Entry 6BGQ (X-ray diffraction, 1.97 A resolution); this record covers chains A and B of the 3 polymer chains in the assembly.

== Chain A ==
Molecule: Caspase-3
Source organism: Homo sapiens
Notes: EC 3.4.22.56
UniProtKB: P42574 (CASP3_HUMAN); numbering as in UniProt (aligned over 1-175)
Chain sequence (175 residues; each row starts with the number of its first residue):
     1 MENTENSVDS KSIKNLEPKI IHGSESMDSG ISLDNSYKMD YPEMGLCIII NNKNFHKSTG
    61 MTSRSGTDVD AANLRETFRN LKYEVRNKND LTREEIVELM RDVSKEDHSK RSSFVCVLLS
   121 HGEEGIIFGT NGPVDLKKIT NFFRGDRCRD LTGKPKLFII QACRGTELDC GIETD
Unresolved in the structure: 1-28, 175
Sequence notes: engineered mutation Asp150 (Ser in P42574)
Swiss-Prot annotation at these positions:
  - active site: His121, Cys163
  - modified residue: Met1 (N-acetylmethionine), Lys11 (N6-acetyllysine), Ser26 (Phosphoserine), Cys163 (S-nitrosocysteine)
  - mutagenesis: Asp9 (D9A: In P3-D3A mutant; abolished cleavage and activation, leading to prevent thiol protease activity; when associated with A-28 and A-175), Asp28 (D28A: In P3-D3A mutant; abolished cleavage and activation, leading to prevent thiol protease activity; when associated with A-9 and A-175), Asp175 (D175A: In P3-D3A mutant; abolished cleavage and activation, leading to prevent thiol protease activity; when associated with A-9 and A-28)
Reported in the primary citation:
  - mutagenesis - S150D: unchanged catalytic activity
  - mutagenesis - S150D: decreased stability
  - post-translational modification sites: Thr152, Thr174 (citing earlier work)
  - allosteric site: Thr152
  - catalytic residues: His121, Cys163 (citing earlier work)

== Chain B ==
Molecule: Caspase-3
Source organism: Homo sapiens
Notes: EC 3.4.22.56
UniProtKB: P42574 (CASP3_HUMAN); residue numbers follow UniProt; this construct covers 176-277
Chain sequence (103 residues; numbered 176 to 278; the number before each row is that of its first residue):
   176 SGVDDDMACH KIPVEADFLY AYSTAPGYYS WRNSKDGSWF IQSLCAMLKQ YADKLEFMHI
   236 LTRVNRKVAT EFESFSFDAT FHAKKQIPCI VSMLTKELYF YHH
Unresolved in the structure: 176-184
Sequence notes: expression tag (278)
Swiss-Prot annotation at these positions:
  - modified residue: Arg207 (Microbial infection: ADP-riboxanated arginine)
  - mutagenesis: Arg207 (R207A: Abolished ADP-riboxanation by C.violaceum CopC)
Reported in the primary citation:
  - post-translational modification sites: Thr245, Ser249 (proposed by the authors, not directly observed)

== Chain A / chain B interface ==
Pairs across the interface (105; chain A residue first):
  Asp34(A) with Lys271(B), salt bridge
  Asn35(A) with Lys271(B); Glu272(B), hydrogen bond (backbone-backbone)
  Ser36(A) with Lys271(B); Glu272(B); Tyr274(B)
  Tyr37(A) with Asp192(B), hydrogen bond; Leu269(B); Thr270(B), hydrogen bond (side chain-backbone); Lys271(B); Glu272(B), hydrogen bond (backbone-backbone)
  Met39(A) with Tyr274(B); His277(B)
  Asp40(A) with His277(B)
  Met44(A) with Phe275(B)
  Arg64(A) with Arg207(B)
  Ser65(A) with Arg207(B), hydrogen bond (backbone-side chain); Asn208(B); Ser209(B)
  Gly66(A) with Asn208(B); Ser209(B), hydrogen bond (backbone-backbone); Gly212(B)
  Thr67(A) with Arg207(B)
  Val69(A) with Lys210(B); Asp211(B); Gln217(B)
  Asp70(A) with Gly212(B); Ser213(B), hydrogen bond; Ile216(B); Gln217(B)
  Asn73(A) with Gln217(B), hydrogen bond; Cys220(B)
  Leu74(A) with Ile216(B), hydrophobic; Cys220(B)
  Thr77(A) with Cys220(B), hydrogen bond; Leu223(B)
  Phe78(A) with Leu223(B), hydrophobic
  Leu81(A) with Ala227(B), hydrophobic
  Tyr83(A) with Phe275(B)
  Glu124(A) with Pro201(B); Gly202(B), hydrogen bond (side chain-backbone)
  Lys137(A) with Glu190(B), salt bridge
  Thr140(A) with Phe193(B); Tyr195(B)
  Phe143(A) with Phe193(B)
  Arg144(A) with Val189(B); Phe193(B)
  Gly145(A) with Val189(B), hydrogen bond (backbone-backbone)
  Asp146(A) with Val189(B)
  Thr152(A) with Ile187(B)
  Gly153(A) with Asp192(B)
  Lys154(A) with Asp192(B)
  Pro155(A) with Asp192(B); Leu273(B), hydrophobic
  Lys156(A) with Ala191(B); Asp192(B), hydrogen bond (backbone-backbone); Phe193(B); Leu194(B), hydrogen bond (backbone-backbone)
  Leu157(A) with Leu194(B); Phe232(B), hydrophobic; Leu273(B), hydrophobic
  Phe158(A) with Phe193(B), hydrophobic; Leu194(B), hydrogen bond (backbone-backbone); Tyr195(B); Ala196(B), hydrogen bond (backbone-backbone)
  Ile159(A) with Ala196(B); Phe215(B), hydrophobic; Leu219(B), hydrophobic
  Ile160(A) with Ala196(B), hydrogen bond (backbone-backbone); Tyr197(B), hydrophobic; Ser198(B), hydrogen bond (backbone-backbone)
  Gln161(A) with Ser198(B), hydrogen bond; Ser205(B), hydrogen bond; Ser213(B), hydrogen bond; Phe215(B); Ile216(B)
  Ala162(A) with Ser198(B); Ser205(B)
  Arg164(A) with Tyr197(B); Thr199(B), hydrogen bond (side chain-backbone); Ala200(B); Pro201(B); Gly202(B), hydrogen bond (backbone-backbone); Tyr203(B), hydrogen bond (backbone-backbone); Cys264(B)
  Gly165(A) with Gly202(B); Tyr203(B); Tyr204(B)
  Thr166(A) with Gly202(B), hydrogen bond (backbone-backbone); Tyr204(B)
  Glu167(A) with Gly202(B), hydrogen bond (backbone-backbone); Tyr203(B); Tyr204(B), hydrogen bond (backbone-backbone)
  Leu168(A) with Tyr203(B); Tyr204(B), hydrophobic; Trp206(B), hydrophobic; Thr255(B); Phe256(B), hydrophobic; Lys259(B)
  Asp169(A) with Tyr203(B); Lys259(B); Lys260(B), hydrogen bond (backbone-backbone)
  Cys170(A) with Ala258(B); Lys259(B), hydrogen bond
  Gly171(A) with Lys260(B)
Other interface residues (no listed pair), chain A (50 interface residues in all): Ser63, Val117, Leu119, Leu136, Cys163

== Overview ==
50 residues of chain A face 48 of chain B across their interface, with 28 hydrogen bonds and 2 salt bridges.
Polar pairs include Asp34(A)-Lys271(B), Lys137(A)-Glu190(B) and Tyr37(A)-Asp192(B). The paper reports
catalytic residues His121(A) and Cys163(A); S150D of chain A reduces stability.
Chain A is Caspase-3 and chain B is Caspase-3, both from Homo sapiens; the structure, Caspase-3 Mutant -
S150D, was determined by X-ray diffraction (same publication as 6BDV, 6BFJ, 6BFK, 6BFL, 6BFO, 6BG0 and 7
further entries).
